PDB entry 8F1J | electron microscopy, 2.60 A resolution | chains G and H of the 10 polymer chains in the assembly

== Chain G (and H) ==
Name: DNA-directed RNA polymerase subunit alpha
From: Escherichia coli
Notes: EC 2.7.7.6; chain H of this document is another copy of the same molecule, construct and numbering; everything in this record applies to it too
UniProt: P0A7Z4 (RPOA_ECOLI); residue numbers follow UniProt; this construct covers 1-329
Sequence (329 residues; each row starts with the number of its first residue):
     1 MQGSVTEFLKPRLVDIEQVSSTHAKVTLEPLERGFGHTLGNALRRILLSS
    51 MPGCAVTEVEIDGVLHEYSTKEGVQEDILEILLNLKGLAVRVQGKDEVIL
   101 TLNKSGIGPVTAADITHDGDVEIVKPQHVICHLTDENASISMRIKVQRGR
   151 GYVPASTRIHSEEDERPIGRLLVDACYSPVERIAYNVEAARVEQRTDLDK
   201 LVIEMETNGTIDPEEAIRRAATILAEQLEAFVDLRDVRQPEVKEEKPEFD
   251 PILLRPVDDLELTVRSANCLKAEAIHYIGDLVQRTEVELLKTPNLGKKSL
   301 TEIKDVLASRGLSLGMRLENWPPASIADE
Not modelled in the structure: 1-3, 159-164, 235-329 (chain H: 1-3, 160-166, 235-247, 326-329)
UniProt features mapped onto this chain:
  - region: Glu-162 to Glu-165 (Required for interaction with Crp at class II promoters)
  - modified residue: Arg-265 (ADP-ribosylarginine), Lys-297 (N6-acetyllysine), Lys-298 (N6-acetyllysine)

== Interface between chain G and chain H ==
Residue-residue contacts (69):
  Val-5(G) with Arg-148(H); Gly-149(H); Arg-150(H), hydrogen bond (backbone-side chain)
  Thr-6(G) with Pro-52(H)
  Phe-8(G) with Arg-150(H); Gln-227(H)
  Leu-9(G) with Gln-227(H)
  Lys-10(G) with Glu-226(H); Glu-229(H)
  Pro-11(G) with Gln-227(H); Ala-230(H); Phe-231(H)
  Arg-12(G) with Ala-230(H); Phe-231(H)
  Leu-13(G) with Phe-231(H), hydrophobic
  Leu-28(G) with Phe-231(H), hydrophobic
  Gly-34(G) with Arg-45(H), hydrogen bond (backbone-side chain)
  Phe-35(G) with Ser-50(H); Ile-223(H), hydrophobic; Gln-227(H)
  His-37(G) with Arg-45(H)
  Thr-38(G) with Arg-45(H), hydrogen bond
  Leu-39(G) with Leu-228(H), hydrophobic
  Asn-41(G) with Asn-41(H)
  Ala-42(G) with Thr-38(H)
  Arg-45(G) with Gly-34(H), hydrogen bond (side chain-backbone); His-37(H); Thr-38(H), hydrogen bond
  Ser-50(G) with Phe-8(H); Phe-35(H)
  Pro-52(G) with Val-5(H), hydrophobic
  Gly-149(G) with Val-5(H)
  Arg-150(G) with Ser-4(H); Val-5(H), hydrogen bond (side chain-backbone); Thr-6(H); Glu-7(H), hydrogen bond (side chain-backbone); Phe-8(H)
  Arg-218(G) with Ala-230(H); Phe-231(H), hydrogen bond (side chain-backbone); Asp-233(H)
  Ala-221(G) with Phe-231(H), hydrophobic; Val-232(H)
  Thr-222(G) with Val-232(H); Asp-233(H), hydrogen bond
  Ile-223(G) with Phe-8(H), hydrophobic; Phe-35(H), hydrophobic
  Leu-224(G) with Leu-228(H), hydrophobic
  Ala-225(G) with Val-232(H), hydrophobic
  Glu-226(G) with Lys-10(H)
  Gln-227(G) with Phe-8(H); Leu-9(H), hydrogen bond (side chain-backbone); Lys-10(H); Phe-35(H)
  Leu-228(G) with Ala-221(H); Leu-224(H), hydrophobic; Ala-225(H)
  Glu-229(G) with Lys-10(H), salt bridge
  Phe-231(G) with Leu-28(H), hydrophobic; Leu-39(H), hydrophobic; Leu-43(H), hydrophobic; Arg-218(H); Ala-221(H), hydrophobic
  Val-232(G) with Arg-218(H); Ala-221(H), hydrophobic; Thr-222(H)
  Asp-233(G) with Arg-218(H)
  Leu-234(G) with Val-14(H), hydrophobic; Glu-214(H); Ile-217(H), hydrophobic
Also at the interface, not in a pair above, chain G (41 interface residues in all): Glu-7, Leu-31, Glu-32, Arg-148, Arg-219, Ala-230
Also at the interface, not in a pair above, chain H (47 interface residues in all): Pro-11, Ile-16, Val-26, Leu-31, Glu-32, Ala-42, Ile-46, Leu-201, Ile-203

== Summary ==
41 residues of chain G and 47 residues of chain H are in contact, with 10 hydrogen bonds and 1 salt bridge.
Polar contacts include Glu-229(G)/Lys-10(H), Val-5(G)/Arg-150(H) and Gly-34(G)/Arg-45(H).
Both chains are DNA-directed RNA polymerase subunit alpha (Escherichia coli). Entry 8F1J (SigN RNA polymerase
early-melted intermediate bound to mismatch DNA fragment dhsU36mm2 (-12A)) was determined by electron
microscopy together with 8F1I and 8F1K from the same study.
